8K25 - chains V and a of the 8 polymer chains in the assembly; structure by electron microscopy, 3.40 A resolution.

[Chain V]
Molecule: 17-nt DNA strand
From: Vibrio phage ICP1_2004_A
Sequence (17 nucleotides; numbered 4 to 20; the number before each row is that of its first residue):
     4 TTCCCTATTT AAATTGC

[Chain a]
Name: HD Cas3-type domain-containing protein
From: Vibrio phage ICP1_2004_A
UniProt: F1D5V9 (F1D5V9_9CAUD); residues 1-81 here = UniProt positions 1-81
Chain sequence (81 residues; numbered 1 to 81; the number before each row is that of its first residue):
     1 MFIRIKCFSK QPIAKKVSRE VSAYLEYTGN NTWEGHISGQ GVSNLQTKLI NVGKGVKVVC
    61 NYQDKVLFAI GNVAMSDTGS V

[Interface between chain V and chain a]
Residue-residue contacts (12):
  DT12(V) with Ser-9(a), phosphate contact; Lys-10(a), sugar contact
  DT13(V) with Cys-7(a), phosphate contact; Phe-8(a), phosphate contact; Ser-9(a), hydrogen bond to the phosphate; Lys-10(a), hydrogen bond to the phosphate; Asn-30(a), phosphate contact; Asn-31(a), hydrogen bond to the phosphate
  DA14(V) with Ala-14(a), phosphate contact; Asn-30(a), phosphate contact; Asn-31(a), hydrogen bond to the phosphate
  DA15(V) with Tyr-27(a), hydrogen bond to the phosphate
Other interface residues (no listed pair), chain a (9 interface residues in all): Gln-11

[Overview]
4 residues of chain V and 9 residues of chain a are in contact; the contacts include 5 hydrogen bonds. Among
the polar pairs are DT13(V)/Ser-9(a), DT13(V)/Lys-10(a) and DT13(V)/Asn-31(a).
Chain V is a 17-nt DNA strand and chain a is HD Cas3-type domain-containing protein, both from Vibrio phage
ICP1_2004_A; the structure, Structure of Cas1-Cas2-dsDNA complex, was determined by electron microscopy.
